8GDR - chains C and F of the 7 polymer chains in the assembly; structure by electron microscopy, 3.60 A resolution.

# Chain C
Name: Monoclonal antibody 002-S21B10 heavy chain variable domain
From: Homo sapiens
Notes: antibody fragment or engineered binder
Amino-acid sequence (224 residues; each row starts with the number of its first residue):
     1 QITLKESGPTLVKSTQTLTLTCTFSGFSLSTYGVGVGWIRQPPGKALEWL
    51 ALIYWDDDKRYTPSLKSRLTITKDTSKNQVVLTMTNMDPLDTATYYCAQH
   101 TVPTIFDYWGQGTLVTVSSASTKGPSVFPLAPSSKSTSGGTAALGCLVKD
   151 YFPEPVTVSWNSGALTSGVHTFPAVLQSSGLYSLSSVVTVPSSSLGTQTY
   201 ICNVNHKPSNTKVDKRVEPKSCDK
Disulfides: Cys22-Cys97, Cys146-Cys202

# Chain F
Name: Spike glycoprotein
From: Severe acute respiratory syndrome coronavirus 2
UniProt: P0DTC2 (SPIKE_SARS2); residue numbers follow UniProt; this construct covers 14-1149
Amino-acid sequence (1168 residues; numbered -18 to 1149; the number before each row is that of its first residue; numbers below 1 keep their minus sign (Met-18 is residue -18)):
   -18 MGILPSPGMPALLSLVSLLSVLLMGCVAETGTQCVNLTTRTQLPPAYTNS
    32 FTRGVYYPDKVFRSSVLHSTQDLFLPFFSNVTWFHAIHVSGTNGTKRFDN
    82 PVLPFNDGVYFASTEKSNIIRGWIFGTTLDSKTQSLLIVNNATNVVIKVC
   132 EFQFCNDPFLGVYYHKNNKSWMESEFRVYSSANNCTFEYVSQPFLMDLEG
   182 KQGNFKNLREFVFKNIDGYFKIYSKHTPINLVRDLPQGFSALEPLVDLPI
   232 GINITRFQTLLALHRSYLTPGDSSSGWTAGAAAYYVGYLQPRTFLLKYNE
   282 NGTITDAVDCALDPLSETKCTLKSFTVEKGIYQTSNFRVQPTESIVRFPN
   332 ITNLCPFGEVFNATRFASVYAWNRKRISNCVADYSVLYNSASFSTFKCYG
   382 VSPTKLNDLCFTNVYADSFVIRGDEVRQIAPGQTGKIADYNYKLPDDFTG
   432 CVIAWNSNNLDSKVGGNYNYLYRLFRKSNLKPFERDISTEIYQAGSTPCN
   482 GVEGFNCYFPLQSYGFQPTNGVGYQPYRVVVLSFELLHAPATVCGPKKST
   532 NLVKNKCVNFNFNGLTGTGVLTESNKKFLPFQQFGRDIADTTDAVRDPQT
   582 LEILDITPCSFGGVSVITPGTNTSNQVAVLYQDVNCTEVPVAIHADQLTP
   632 TWRVYSTGSNVFQTRAGCLIGAEHVNNSYECDIPIGAGICASYQTQTNSP
   682 SGAGSVASQSIIAYTMSLGAENSVAYSNNSIAIPTNFTISVTTEILPVSM
   732 TKTSVDCTMYICGDSTECSNLLLQYGSFCTQLNRALTGIAVEQDKNTQEV
   782 FAQVKQIYKTPPIKDFGGFNFSQILPDPSKPSKRSPIEDLLFNKVTLADA
   832 GFIKQYGDCLGDIAARDLICAQKFNGLTVLPPLLTDEMIAQYTSALLAGT
   882 ITSGWTFGAGPALQIPFPMQMAYRFNGIGVTQNVLYENQKLIANQFNSAI
   932 GKIQDSLSSTPSALGKLQDVVNQNAQALNTLVKQLSSNFGAISSVLNDIL
   982 SRLDPPEAEVQIDRLITGRLQSLQTYVTQQLIRAAEIRASANLAATKMSE
  1032 CVLGQSKRVDFCGKGYHLMSFPQSAPHGVVFLHVTYVPAQEKNFTTAPAI
  1082 CHDGKAHFPREGVFVSNGTHWFVTQRNFYEPQIITTDNTFVSGNCDVVIG
  1132 IVNNTVYDPLQPELDSFK
Not modelled in the structure: -18 to 13, 71-75, 618-640, 677-688, 828-850, 941-943, 1147-1149
Disulfides: Cys291-Cys301, Cys538-Cys590, Cys617-Cys649, Cys662-Cys671, Cys738-Cys760, Cys743-Cys749, Cys1032-Cys1043, Cys1082-Cys1126
Covalent attachments: N-acetylglucosamine (NAG) linked to Asn331, Asn343, Asn603, Asn616, Asn657, Asn709, Asn717, Asn801, Asn1074, Asn1098, Asn1134
Sequence notes: initiating methionine (-18); expression tag (-17 to 13); conflict Ser682 (Arg in P0DTC2), Gly683 (Arg in P0DTC2), Gly685 (Arg in P0DTC2), Pro817 (Phe in P0DTC2), Pro892 (Ala in P0DTC2), Pro899 (Ala in P0DTC2), Pro942 (Ala in P0DTC2), Pro986 (Lys in P0DTC2), Pro987 (Val in P0DTC2)
Swiss-Prot annotation at these positions:
  - region: Asn280 to Cys301 (Putative superantigen), Arg403 to Asp405 (Integrin-binding motif), Asn448 to Phe456 (Immunodominant HLA epitope recognized by the CD8+), Pro681, Ala684 (Putative superantigen), Ser816 to Tyr837 (Fusion peptide 1), Lys835 to Phe855 (Fusion peptide 2)
  - site: Arg815, Ser816 (Cleavage)
  - glycosylation: Asn17 (N-linked (GlcNAc...) (complex) asparagine), Asn61 (N-linked (GlcNAc...) (hybrid) asparagine), Asn74 (N-linked (GlcNAc...) (complex) asparagine), Asn122 (N-linked (GlcNAc...) (hybrid) asparagine), Asn149 (N-linked (GlcNAc...) (complex) asparagine), Asn165 (N-linked (GlcNAc...) (complex) asparagine), Asn234 (N-linked (GlcNAc...) (high mannose) asparagine), Asn282 (N-linked (GlcNAc...) (complex) asparagine), Thr323 (O-linked (GalNAc) threonine), Ser325 (O-linked (HexNAc...) serine), Asn331 (N-linked (GlcNAc...) (complex) asparagine), Asn343 (N-linked (GlcNAc...) (complex) asparagine), Asn603 (N-linked (GlcNAc...) (hybrid) asparagine), Asn616 (N-linked (GlcNAc...) (complex) asparagine), Asn657 (N-linked (GlcNAc...) (complex) asparagine), Thr676 (O-linked (GlcNAc...) threonine), Thr678 (O-linked (GlcNAc...) threonine), Asn709 (N-linked (GlcNAc...) (high mannose) asparagine), Asn717 (N-linked (GlcNAc...) (hybrid) asparagine), Asn801 (N-linked (GlcNAc...) (hybrid) asparagine) and 3 more in UniProt
  - natural variant: Leu18 (L18F: In strain: Beta/B.1.351, Gamma/P.1 and 1 more), Thr19 (T19I: In strain: Omicron/BQ.1.1, Omicron/XBB.1.5 and 1 more; T19R: In strain: Delta/B.1.617.2, Omicron/BA.2 and 4 more), Thr20 (T20N: In strain: Gamma/P.1), Leu24 to Ala27 (sequence variant, change not given here; In strain: Omicron/BA.2, Omicron/BA.2.12.1 and 6 more), Pro26 (P26S: In strain: Gamma/P.1), Gln52 (Q52H: In strain: Omicron/EG.5.1), Ala67 (A67V: In strain: Eta/B.1.525, Omicron/BA.1), His69 to Val70 (deletion: In strain: Alpha/B.1.1.7, Eta/B.1.525 and 5 more), Gly75 (G75V: In strain: Lambda/C.37), Thr76 (T76I: In strain: Lambda/C.37), Asp80 (D80A: In strain: Beta/B.1.351), Val83 (V83A: In strain: Omicron/XBB.1.5, Omicron/EG.5.1), 79 further natural variant entries in UniProt
  - mutagenesis: His69 to Val70 (Increased incorporation of cleaved spike into virions), Asn121 (N121Q: Partial loss of biliverdin affinity), Arg190 (R190K: Partial loss of biliverdin affinity), Asn234 (N234Q: Increased resistance to neutralizing antibodies), Asn331 (N331Q: Reduced viral infectivity), Asn343 (N343Q: Reduced viral infectivity), Leu452 (L452R: Increased resistance to neutralizing antibodies. Decreases HLA binding to NF9 epitope. Increased binding affinity to human ACE2), Tyr453 (Y453F: Decreased HLA binding to NF9 epitope. Increased binding affinity to human ACE2), Ala475 (A475V: Increased resistance to neutralizing antibodies), Val483 (V483A: Increased resistance to neutralizing antibodies), Glu484 (E484D: Increased replication in human TMEM106B overexpressing cells), Phe490 (F490L: Increased resistance to neutralizing antibodies and human covalescent sera neutralization), 12 further mutagenesis entries in UniProt

# Interface between chain C and chain F
Contacting residue pairs (18):
  Tyr32(C) - Thr345(F)
  Tyr32(C) - Arg346(F)
  Tyr32(C) - Leu441(F)
  Tyr32(C) - Asp442(F)  hydrogen bond
  Tyr32(C) - Tyr451(F)  hydrogen bond
  Tyr32(C) - Arg509(F)
  Leu52(C) - Val445(F)  hydrophobic
  Tyr54(C) - Lys444(F)
  Tyr54(C) - Val445(F)  hydrogen bond (side chain-backbone)
  Trp55(C) - Arg346(F)
  Asp56(C) - Lys444(F)  salt bridge
  Asp56(C) - Asn450(F)
  Asp58(C) - Lys444(F)  salt bridge
  Arg60(C) - Gly446(F)  hydrogen bond (side chain-backbone)
  Arg60(C) - Gly447(F)  hydrogen bond (side chain-backbone)
  Arg60(C) - Tyr449(F)
  Val102(C) - Asn440(F)
  Val102(C) - Ser443(F)
Interface residues without a listed pair, chain C (10 interface residues in all): His100, Pro103
Interface residues without a listed pair, chain F (15 interface residues in all): Pro499

# Overview
Chain C and chain F form an interface of 10 and 15 residues respectively; the contacts include 5 hydrogen
bonds and 2 salt bridges. Polar contacts include Asp56(C)-Lys444(F), Asp58(C)-Lys444(F) and
Tyr32(C)-Asp442(F).
Chain C is Monoclonal antibody 002-S21B10 heavy chain variable domain (Homo sapiens) and chain F is Spike
glycoprotein (Severe acute respiratory syndrome coronavirus 2); the structure, SARS-Cov2 S protein structure
in complex with neutralizing monoclonal antibody 002-S21B10, was determined by electron microscopy.
